Entry 2QR8 (X-ray diffraction, 2.00 A resolution); this record covers chain A.

Chain A:
Protein: Ribosomal protein S6 kinase alpha-3
Organism: Mus musculus
Notes: EC 2.7.11.1
Reference sequence: P18654 (KS6A3_MOUSE); residue numbers follow UniProt; this construct covers 399-740
Amino-acid sequence (342 residues; numbered 399 to 740; the number before each row is that of its first residue):
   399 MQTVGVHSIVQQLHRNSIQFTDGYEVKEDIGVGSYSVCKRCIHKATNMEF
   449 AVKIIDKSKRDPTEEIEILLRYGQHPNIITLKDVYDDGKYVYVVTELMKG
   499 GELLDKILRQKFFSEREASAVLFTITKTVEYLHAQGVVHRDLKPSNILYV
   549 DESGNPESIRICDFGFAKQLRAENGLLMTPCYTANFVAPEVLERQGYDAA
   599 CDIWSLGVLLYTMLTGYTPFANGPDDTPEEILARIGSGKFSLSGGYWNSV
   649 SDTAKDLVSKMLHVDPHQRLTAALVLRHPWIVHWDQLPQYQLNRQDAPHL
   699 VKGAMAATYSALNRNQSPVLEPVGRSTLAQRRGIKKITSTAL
Unresolved in the structure: 399-416, 715-740
Cystine bridges: Cys-579 forms a disulfide with the same residue of a neighbouring copy of this chain
Differences from the reference sequence: engineered mutation Glu-591 (Lys in P18654)
Ion coordination: Na+: Gly-471, His-473, Ile-476, Thr-478
Swiss-Prot annotation at these positions:
  - active site: Asp-539 (Proton acceptor)
  - binding site (ATP): Ile-428 to Cys-436, Lys-451
  - modified residue: Ser-415 (Phosphoserine), Tyr-529 (Phosphotyrosine), Ser-556 (Phosphoserine), Ser-715 (Phosphoserine)
  - mutagenesis: Tyr-529 (Y529F: Attenuates activation by MAPK1/ERK1 and MAPK3/ERK2)
What the authors report for this chain:
  - contacts within the chain: Lys-451/Glu-463 (salt bridge), Glu-500/Lys-700 (salt bridge), Ser-603/Tyr-707 (hydrogen bond)
  - catalytic residues: Asp-539, Asn-544, Asp-561
  - conformationally variable residues (side-chain flip): Glu-500
  - post-translational modification sites: Thr-577 (citing earlier work)

Summary:
Gly-471, His-473, Ile-476 and Thr-478 form the Na+ site. UniProt lists active-site residue Asp-539, 10
ATP-binding residues and one mutagenesis site. The paper reports catalytic residues Asp-539, Asn-544 and
Asp-561; a modification site at Thr-577.
Chain A is Ribosomal protein S6 kinase alpha-3 (Mus musculus); the structure, 2.0A X-ray structure of
C-terminal kinase domain of p90 ribosomal S6 kinase 2 (RSK2), was determined by X-ray diffraction (same
publication as 2QR7).
